9H2K - chains D and F of the 6 polymer chains in the assembly; structure by electron microscopy, 3.50 A resolution.

== Chain D (and F) ==
Name: Protein C42
Source organism: Autographa californica nucleopolyhedrovirus
Notes: chain F of this document is another copy of the same molecule, construct and numbering; everything in this record applies to it too
Reference sequence: P25695 (C42_NPVAC); residue numbers follow UniProt; this construct covers 1-361
Amino-acid sequence (361 residues; each row starts with the number of its first residue):
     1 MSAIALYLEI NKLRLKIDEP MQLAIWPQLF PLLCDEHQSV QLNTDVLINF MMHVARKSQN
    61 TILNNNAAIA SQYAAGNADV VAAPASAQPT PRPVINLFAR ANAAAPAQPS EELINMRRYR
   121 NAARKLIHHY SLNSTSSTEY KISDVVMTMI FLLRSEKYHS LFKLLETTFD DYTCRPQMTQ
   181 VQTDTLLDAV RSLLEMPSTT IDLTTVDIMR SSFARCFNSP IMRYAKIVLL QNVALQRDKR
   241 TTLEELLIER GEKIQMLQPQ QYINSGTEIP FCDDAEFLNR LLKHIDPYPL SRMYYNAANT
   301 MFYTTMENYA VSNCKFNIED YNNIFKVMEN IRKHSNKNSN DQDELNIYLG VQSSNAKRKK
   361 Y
Unresolved in the structure: 1-2, 79-361 (chain F: 1, 65-361)

== Interface between chain D and chain F ==
Contacting residue pairs (33; chain D residue first):
  Ala3(D) with Phe30(F), hydrophobic
  Ile4(D) with Pro20(F); Met21(F); Pro27(F); Phe30(F), hydrophobic
  Tyr7(D) with Tyr7(F), hydrogen bond (backbone-side chain); Ile10(F); Asn11(F), hydrogen bond (side chain-backbone); Met21(F), hydrophobic; Phe30(F), hydrophobic
  Leu8(D) with Arg14(F); Met21(F), hydrophobic
  Ile10(D) with Tyr7(F)
  Asn11(D) with Tyr7(F), hydrogen bond (backbone-side chain); Asn11(F), hydrogen bond; Arg14(F)
  Arg14(D) with Leu8(F); Asn11(F)
  Pro20(D) with Ile4(F)
  Met21(D) with Ile4(F); Tyr7(F), hydrophobic; Leu8(F), hydrophobic
  Trp26(D) with Ile4(F), hydrophobic
  Phe30(D) with Ala3(F), hydrophobic; Ile4(F), hydrophobic; Tyr7(F), hydrophobic; Leu33(F); Cys34(F), hydrogen bond (backbone-side chain)
  Pro31(D) with Cys34(F), hydrophobic
  Leu33(D) with Phe30(F); Leu33(F), hydrophobic
  Cys34(D) with Cys34(F), hydrophobic
  His37(D) with Asp35(F), salt bridge
Other interface residues (no listed pair), chain D (17 interface residues in all): Glu19, Pro27
Other interface residues (no listed pair), chain F (15 interface residues in all): Trp26

== Overview ==
Chain D and chain F form an interface of 17 and 15 residues respectively; the contacts include 5 hydrogen
bonds and 1 salt bridge. Among the polar pairs are His37(D)-Asp35(F), Tyr7(D)-Tyr7(F) and Tyr7(D)-Asn11(F).
Both chains are Protein C42 (Autographa californica nucleopolyhedrovirus). Entry 9H2K (AcMNPV apical cap - C21
ring) was determined by electron microscopy (same publication as 9H2A, 9H2B, 9H2C, 9H2H and 9H2J).
